6CU2 - chain A; structure by X-ray diffraction, 2.58 A resolution.

# Chain A
Name: R2-type pyocin
From: Pseudomonas aeruginosa (strain ATCC 15692 / DSM 22644 / CIP 104116 / JCM 14847 / LMG 12228 / 1C / PRS 101 / PAO1)
UniProt: G3XD71 (G3XD71_PSEAE); residue numbers follow UniProt; this construct covers 443-691
Chain sequence (273 residues; row label = number of the first residue in the row):
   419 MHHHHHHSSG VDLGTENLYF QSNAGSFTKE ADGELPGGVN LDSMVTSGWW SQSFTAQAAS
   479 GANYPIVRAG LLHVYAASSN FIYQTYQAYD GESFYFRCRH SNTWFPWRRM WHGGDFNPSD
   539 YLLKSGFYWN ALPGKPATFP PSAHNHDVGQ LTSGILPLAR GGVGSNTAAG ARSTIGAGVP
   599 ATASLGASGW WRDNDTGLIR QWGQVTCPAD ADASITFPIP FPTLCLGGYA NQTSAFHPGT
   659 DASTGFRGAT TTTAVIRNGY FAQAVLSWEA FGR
Not modelled in the structure: 419-442
Differences from the reference sequence: expression tag (419-442)
Metal / ion sites: Ni2+: His562, His564; Mg2+: Asp628, Pro656, Gly677
From the paper describing this entry:
  - self-association interface (contacts with another copy of this molecule); pairs are residue here / residue on that copy: His491-Tyr493 (pi stacking), Phe445, His491, Tyr493, Phe512, Trp529, Phe534, Tyr539, Leu540, Phe545, Trp547, Leu550, Phe557, Pro559, His562, His564, Leu569, Leu574, Val581, Ile593, Ala595
  - contacts within the chain: Phe445-Tyr493 (pi stacking)
  - Ni2+ coordination: His562, His564
  - Mg2+ coordination: Asp628, Pro656, Asp659, Gly677

# Overview
The Ni2+ site is built by His562 and His564. Asp628, Pro656 and Gly677 coordinate Mg2+. The paper reports Mg2+
coordination by Asp628, Pro656 and Asp659 among others; Ni2+ coordination by His562 and His564.
Chain A is R2-type pyocin (Pseudomonas aeruginosa (strain ATCC 15692 / DSM 22644 / CIP 104116 / JCM 14847 /
LMG 12228 / 1C / PRS 101 / PAO1)); the structure, Structure of N-truncated R2-type pyocin tail fiber at 2.6
angstrom resolution, was determined by X-ray diffraction (same publication as 6CT8 and 6CXB).
